PDB entry 2INP | X-ray diffraction, 2.30 A resolution | chains C and F of the 7 polymer chains in the assembly

Chain C:
Protein: Phenol hydroxylase component phL
Source organism: Pseudomonas stutzeri
UniProt: Q84AQ4 (Q84AQ4_PSEST); numbering as in UniProt (aligned over 4-331)
Sequence (328 residues; each row starts with the number of its first residue):
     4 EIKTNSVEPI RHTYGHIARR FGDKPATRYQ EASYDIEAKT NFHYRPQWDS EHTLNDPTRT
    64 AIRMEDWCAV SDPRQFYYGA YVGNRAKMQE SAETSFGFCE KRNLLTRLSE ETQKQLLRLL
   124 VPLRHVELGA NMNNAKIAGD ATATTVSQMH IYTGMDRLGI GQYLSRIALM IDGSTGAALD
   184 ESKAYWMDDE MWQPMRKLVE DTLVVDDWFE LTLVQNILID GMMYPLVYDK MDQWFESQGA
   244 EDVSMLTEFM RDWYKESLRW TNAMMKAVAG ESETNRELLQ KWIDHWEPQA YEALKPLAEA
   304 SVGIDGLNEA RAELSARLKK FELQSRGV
Disordered / not traced: 4-11, 330-331

Chain F:
Protein: Phenol hydroxylase component phO
Source organism: Pseudomonas stutzeri
UniProt: Q84AQ1 (Q84AQ1_PSEST); residue numbers follow UniProt; this construct covers 2-119
Sequence (118 residues; row label = number of the first residue in the row):
     2 SVNALYDYKF EPKDKVENFH GMQLLYVYWP DHLLFCAPFA LLVQPGMTFS ALVDEILKPA
    62 TAAHPDSAKA DFLNAEWLLN DEPFTPKADA SLKEQGIDHK SMLTVTTPGL KGMANAGY

Interface between chain C and chain F:
Residue-residue contacts - 14 pairs, chain C then chain F:
  R48(C) - Y7(F)
  R48(C) - Y9(F)  hydrogen bond (backbone-side chain)
  R48(C) - F11(F)
  P49(C) - Y7(F)  hydrogen bond (backbone-side chain)
  P49(C) - Y9(F)
  Q50(C) - V3(F)
  Q50(C) - N4(F)
  Q50(C) - A5(F)
  Q50(C) - L6(F)  hydrogen bond (backbone-backbone)
  Q50(C) - Y7(F)
  Q50(C) - Y9(F)
  W51(C) - L6(F)  hydrophobic
  D52(C) - Y7(F)  hydrogen bond (backbone-side chain)
  S53(C) - Y7(F)
Also at the interface, not in a pair above, chain C (7 interface residues in all): Y47

In short:
The chain C/chain F interface involves 7 residues from each chain, with 4 hydrogen bonds. Polar contacts
include R48(C)-Y9(F), P49(C)-Y7(F) and D52(C)-Y7(F).
Chain C is Phenol hydroxylase component phL and chain F is Phenol hydroxylase component phO, both from
Pseudomonas stutzeri; the structure, Structure of the Phenol Hydroxylase-Regulatory Protein Complex, was
determined by X-ray diffraction, deposited together with 2INN.
